Entry 9FXM (electron microscopy, 3.10 A resolution); this record covers chains B and C of the 4 polymer chains in the assembly.

Chain B (and C):
Protein: Transient receptor potential cation channel subfamily c member 4a
Organism: Danio rerio
Notes: chain C of this document is another copy of the same molecule, construct and numbering; everything in this record applies to it too
Reference sequence: U3N7D8 (U3N7D8_DANRE); residue numbers follow UniProt; this construct covers 2-915
Amino-acid sequence (941 residues; numbered -19 to 921; the number before each row is that of its first residue; numbers below 1 keep their minus sign (Met-19 is residue -19)):
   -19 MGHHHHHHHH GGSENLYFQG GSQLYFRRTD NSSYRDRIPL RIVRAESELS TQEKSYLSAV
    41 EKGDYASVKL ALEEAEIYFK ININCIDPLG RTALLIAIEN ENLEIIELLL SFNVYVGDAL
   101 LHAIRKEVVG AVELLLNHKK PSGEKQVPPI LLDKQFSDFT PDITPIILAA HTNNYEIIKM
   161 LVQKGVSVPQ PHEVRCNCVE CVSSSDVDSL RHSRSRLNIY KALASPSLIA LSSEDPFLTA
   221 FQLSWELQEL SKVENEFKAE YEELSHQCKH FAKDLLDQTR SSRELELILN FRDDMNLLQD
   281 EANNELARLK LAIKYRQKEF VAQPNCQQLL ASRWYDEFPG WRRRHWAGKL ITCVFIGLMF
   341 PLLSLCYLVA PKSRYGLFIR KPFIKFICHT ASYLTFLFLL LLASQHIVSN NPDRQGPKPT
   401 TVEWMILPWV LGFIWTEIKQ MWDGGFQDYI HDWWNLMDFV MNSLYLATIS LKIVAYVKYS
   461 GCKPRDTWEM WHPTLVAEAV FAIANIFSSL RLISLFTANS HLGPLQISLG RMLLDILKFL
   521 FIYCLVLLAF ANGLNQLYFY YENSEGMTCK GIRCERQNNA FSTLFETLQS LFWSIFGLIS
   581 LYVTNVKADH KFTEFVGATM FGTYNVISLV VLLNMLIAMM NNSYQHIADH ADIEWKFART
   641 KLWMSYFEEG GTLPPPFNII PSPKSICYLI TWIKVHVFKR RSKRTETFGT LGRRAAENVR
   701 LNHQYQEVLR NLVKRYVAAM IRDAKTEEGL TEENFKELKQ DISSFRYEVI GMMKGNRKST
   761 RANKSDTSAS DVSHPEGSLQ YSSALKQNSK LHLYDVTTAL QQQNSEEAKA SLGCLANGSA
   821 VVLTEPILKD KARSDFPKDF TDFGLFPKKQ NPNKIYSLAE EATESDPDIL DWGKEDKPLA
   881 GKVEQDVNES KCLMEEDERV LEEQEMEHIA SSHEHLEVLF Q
Disordered / not traced: -19 to 18, 119-134, 173-185, 273-283, 317-323, 389-390, 660-697, 728-730, 754-921 (chain C: -19 to 18, 119-134, 173-186, 273-283, 317-323, 389-390, 660-697, 728-730, 754-921)
Disulfide bonds: Cys549-Cys554
Sequence notes: initiating methionine (-19); expression tag (-18 to 1, 916-921)
Residues lining bound ligands:
  - A1IGY ((Z)-7-(4-chlorobenzyl)-1-(3-hydroxypropyl)-3-methyl-8-(4-(phenyldiazenyl)-3-(trifluoromethoxy)phenoxy)-3,7-dihydro-1H-purine-2,6-dione), molecule 1: Leu520, Tyr523, Cys524, Leu527, Arg553, Phe565, Leu568, Gln569, Phe572, Trp573, Ile575
  - A1IGY, molecule 2: Phe595, Ala598, Thr599, Gly602, Thr603, Val606, Val610

Interface between chain B and chain C:
Residue-residue contacts (145; chain B residue first):
  Glu113(B) - Lys34(C)  salt bridge
  Glu156(B) - Leu69(C)
  Lys159(B) - Pro68(C)
  Val162(B) - Arg21(C)
  Val162(B) - Ile22(C)
  Val162(B) - Val23(C)  hydrophobic
  Gln163(B) - Glu28(C)  hydrogen bond
  Val166(B) - Arg21(C)
  Ser167(B) - Pro19(C)
  Ser167(B) - Leu20(C)
  Ser167(B) - Arg21(C)
  Val168(B) - Pro19(C)
  Val168(B) - Arg21(C)
  Pro169(B) - Pro19(C)
  Gln170(B) - Pro19(C)
  Leu203(B) - Arg21(C)
  Leu208(B) - Arg21(C)
  Leu211(B) - Ile22(C)
  Leu211(B) - Val23(C)
  Leu211(B) - Arg24(C)  hydrogen bond (backbone-backbone)
  Ser212(B) - Arg21(C)
  Ser212(B) - Ile22(C)
  Ser213(B) - Arg24(C)  hydrogen bond (backbone-side chain)
  Arg260(B) - Ser137(C)
  Arg260(B) - Phe139(C)  hydrogen bond (side chain-backbone)
  Arg260(B) - Thr140(C)
  Arg260(B) - Leu190(C)
  Arg260(B) - Arg194(C)  hydrogen bond (backbone-side chain)
  Ser261(B) - Asp188(C)
  Ser261(B) - Leu190(C)
  Ser262(B) - Asp188(C)  hydrogen bond (backbone-side chain)
  Ser262(B) - Leu190(C)
  Arg263(B) - Asp188(C)
  Leu265(B) - Leu190(C)  hydrophobic
  Pro304(B) - Glu236(C)
  Pro304(B) - Phe237(C)  hydrophobic
  Asn305(B) - Leu190(C)
  Gln307(B) - Glu236(C)
  Leu380(B) - Asn532(C)
  Leu380(B) - Gln536(C)
  Leu381(B) - Asn532(C)
  Ala383(B) - Gln536(C)
  Ser384(B) - Asn535(C)
  Ser384(B) - Gln536(C)
  Ser384(B) - Phe539(C)
  His386(B) - Phe539(C)
  His386(B) - Ser562(C)
  Asn391(B) - Tyr540(C)  hydrogen bond
  Pro392(B) - Tyr540(C)
  Arg465(B) - Tyr540(C)
  Arg465(B) - Tyr541(C)
  Arg465(B) - His590(C)  hydrogen bond (backbone-side chain)
  Asp466(B) - Lys587(C)
  Trp468(B) - His590(C)  hydrogen bond (backbone-side chain)
  Met470(B) - Lys591(C)  hydrogen bond (side chain-backbone)
  Met470(B) - Phe592(C)
  Trp471(B) - Phe592(C)  hydrophobic
  Leu475(B) - Tyr541(C)
  Glu478(B) - Tyr540(C)
  Ala479(B) - Leu537(C)  hydrophobic
  Ala479(B) - Phe592(C)  hydrophobic
  Phe481(B) - Gln536(C)
  Ala482(B) - Gly533(C)
  Ala482(B) - Leu537(C)
  Ile483(B) - Val596(C)  hydrophobic
  Asn485(B) - Asn532(C)
  Asn485(B) - Gln536(C)
  Ile486(B) - Ala529(C)
  Ile486(B) - Gly533(C)
  Ile486(B) - Met600(C)  hydrophobic
  Ser489(B) - Ala529(C)
  Leu490(B) - Ala529(C)  hydrophobic
  Leu492(B) - Leu525(C)  hydrophobic
  Phe496(B) - Phe521(C)
  Phe496(B) - Leu525(C)  hydrophobic
  Leu502(B) - Lys518(C)
  Leu505(B) - Ile522(C)  hydrophobic
  Leu505(B) - Met619(C)  hydrophobic
  Leu509(B) - Phe519(C)  hydrophobic
  Leu509(B) - Ile522(C)  hydrophobic
  Leu509(B) - Met615(C)  hydrophobic
  Met512(B) - Met615(C)  hydrophobic
  Leu513(B) - Val611(C)  hydrophobic
  Ile516(B) - Met615(C)  hydrophobic
  Arg553(B) - Thr584(C)
  Arg553(B) - Asn585(C)  hydrogen bond (backbone-side chain)
  Arg553(B) - Ala598(C)
  Cys554(B) - Tyr582(C)
  Glu555(B) - Arg556(C)
  Glu555(B) - Tyr582(C)
  Phe565(B) - Phe595(C)  hydrophobic
  Phe572(B) - Gly602(C)
  Phe572(B) - Val606(C)  hydrophobic
  Trp573(B) - Leu581(C)  hydrophobic
  Trp573(B) - Ala598(C)
  Trp573(B) - Phe601(C)  hydrophobic
  Trp573(B) - Gly602(C)
  Trp573(B) - Asn605(C)
  Phe576(B) - Asn605(C)
  Phe576(B) - Leu609(C)  hydrophobic
  Leu578(B) - Ile579(C)
  Ile617(B) - Ile617(C)  hydrophobic
  Met620(B) - Asn614(C)
  Met620(B) - Met615(C)  hydrophobic
  Met620(B) - Ala618(C)
  Asn621(B) - Ala618(C)
  Asn621(B) - Asn621(C)  hydrogen bond
  Asn621(B) - Asn622(C)  hydrogen bond
  Tyr624(B) - Ala618(C)
  Tyr624(B) - Met619(C)  hydrophobic
  Tyr624(B) - Asn622(C)
  Gln625(B) - Asn622(C)
  Arg710(B) - Ala25(C)
  Lys714(B) - Phe136(C)
  Arg715(B) - Phe136(C)
  Ala718(B) - Asp138(C)
  Ile721(B) - Leu69(C)  hydrophobic
  Arg722(B) - Leu69(C)  hydrogen bond (side chain-backbone)
  Arg722(B) - Gly70(C)  hydrogen bond (side chain-backbone)
  Arg722(B) - Arg71(C)
  Arg722(B) - Asp138(C)  salt bridge
  Lys725(B) - Glu79(C)
  Asn734(B) - Phe735(C)
  Glu737(B) - Glu81(C)
  Glu737(B) - Phe735(C)
  Glu737(B) - Lys739(C)  salt bridge
  Leu738(B) - Phe735(C)  hydrophobic
  Leu738(B) - Leu738(C)  hydrophobic
  Leu738(B) - Lys739(C)
  Gln740(B) - Glu41(C)  hydrogen bond (side chain-backbone)
  Gln740(B) - Lys42(C)  hydrogen bond (side chain-backbone)
  Gln740(B) - Gly43(C)
  Gln740(B) - Asn80(C)
  Gln740(B) - Asn82(C)  hydrogen bond
  Asp741(B) - Lys739(C)
  Ser743(B) - Lys42(C)
  Ser744(B) - Gly43(C)
  Ser744(B) - Arg746(C)  hydrogen bond
  Phe745(B) - Phe745(C)  hydrophobic
  Phe745(B) - Arg746(C)
  Tyr747(B) - Lys42(C)
  Tyr747(B) - Asp44(C)
  Glu748(B) - Arg746(C)  salt bridge
  Glu748(B) - Ile750(C)
  Met753(B) - Met753(C)  hydrophobic
Interface residues without a listed pair, chain B (99 interface residues in all): Ile146, Ala210, Pro216, Thr259, Gln308, Gln385, Val476, Ile493, His501, Cys549, Gln569, Leu616, Lys636, Val713, Ile742
Interface residues without a listed pair, chain C (96 interface residues in all): Glu26, Pro141, Ser189, Ser193, Val526, Phe530, Glu542, Gly577, Ala588, Thr593, Glu594, Val610, Gln625, Glu732, Ile742, Val749

Overview:
The interface between chain B and chain C involves 99 residues on one side and 96 on the other; the contacts
include 19 hydrogen bonds and 4 salt bridges. Among the polar pairs are Glu113(B)-Lys34(C),
Arg722(B)-Asp138(C) and Glu737(B)-Lys739(C). Chain B binds compound A1IGY.
Chain B and chain C are both Transient receptor potential cation channel subfamily c member 4a (Danio rerio);
the structure, TRPC4 in complex with Z-AzPico, was determined by electron microscopy (same publication as
9FXL).
